8AHM - chains B and F of the 6 polymer chains in the assembly; structure by X-ray diffraction, 2.42 A resolution.

Chain B:
Name: Tubulin beta-2B chain
From: Bos taurus
Reference sequence: Q6B856 (TBB2B_BOVIN); the author numbering skips numbers that UniProt does not, so the offset changes along the chain: 1-42 = UniProt 1-42; 45-360 = UniProt 43-358; 369-455 = UniProt 359-445
Amino-acid sequence (445 residues; each row starts with the number of its first residue; note: 10 numbers in that range are skipped by the numbering (no residue carries them; nothing is unmodelled there)):
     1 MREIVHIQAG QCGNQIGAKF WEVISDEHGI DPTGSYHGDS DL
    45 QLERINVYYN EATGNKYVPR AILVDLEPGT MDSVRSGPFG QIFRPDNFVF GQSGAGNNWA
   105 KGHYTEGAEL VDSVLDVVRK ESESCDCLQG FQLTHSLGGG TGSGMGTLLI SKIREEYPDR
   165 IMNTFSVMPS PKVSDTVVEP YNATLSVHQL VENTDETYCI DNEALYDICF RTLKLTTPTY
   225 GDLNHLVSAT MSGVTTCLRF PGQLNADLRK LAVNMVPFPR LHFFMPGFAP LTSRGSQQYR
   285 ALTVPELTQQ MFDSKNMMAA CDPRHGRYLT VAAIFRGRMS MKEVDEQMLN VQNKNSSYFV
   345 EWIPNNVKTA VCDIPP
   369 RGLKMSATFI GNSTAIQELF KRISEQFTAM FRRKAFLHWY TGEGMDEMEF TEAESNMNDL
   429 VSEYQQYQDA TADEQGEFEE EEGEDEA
Unresolved in the structure: 278-281, 440-455
Bound ions: Mg2+: Q11 (together with GDP); Ca2+ near E113 (its only coordinating residue here)
Ligand contacts: GDP (guanosine-5'-diphosphate): G10, Q11, C12, Q15, I16, D69, A99, N101, S140, G142, G143, G144, T145, G146, S147, V171, P173, V177, D179, E183, N206, L209, Y224, L227, N228
UniProt features mapped onto this chain:
  - motif: M1 to I4 (MREI motif)
  - binding site (GTP): Q11, E71, S140, G144, T145, G146, N206, N228
  - binding site (Mg(2+)): E71
  - modified residue: S40 (Phosphoserine), T57 (Phosphothreonine), K60 (N6-acetyllysine), S174 (Phosphoserine), T287 (Phosphothreonine), T292 (Phosphothreonine), R320 (Omega-N-methylarginine), E448 (5-glutamyl polyglutamate)
  - cross-link (Glycyl lysine isopeptide (Lys-Gly)): K60 (interchain with G-Cter in ubiquitin), K326 (interchain with G-Cter in ubiquitin)

Chain F:
Name: Tubulin tyrosine ligase
From: Gallus gallus
Reference sequence: E1BQ43 (E1BQ43_CHICK); numbering as in UniProt (aligned over 1-378)
Amino-acid sequence (384 residues; row label = number of the first residue in the row):
     1 MYTFVVRDEN SSVYAEVSRL LLATGQWKRL RKDNPRFNLM LGERNRLPFG RLGHEPGLVQ
    61 LVNYYRGADK LCRKASLVKL IKTSPELSES CTWFPESYVI YPTNLKTPVA PAQNGIRHLI
   121 NNTRTDEREV FLAAYNRRRE GREGNVWIAK SSAGAKGEGI LISSEASELL DFIDEQGQVH
   181 VIQKYLEKPL LLEPGHRKFD IRSWVLVDHL YNIYLYREGV LRTSSEPYNS ANFQDKTCHL
   241 TNHCIQKEYS KNYGRYEEGN EMFFEEFNQY LMDALNTTLE NSILLQIKHI IRSCLMCIEP
   301 AISTKHLHYQ SFQLFGFDFM VDEELKVWLI EVNGAPACAQ KLYAELCQGI VDVAISSVFP
   361 LADTGQKTSQ PTSIFIKLHH HHHH
Unresolved in the structure: 89-90, 103-125, 137-143, 152-158, 172-178, 232-236, 249-251, 362-372, 381-384
Differences from the reference sequence: expression tag (379-384)
Bound ions: Mg2+: E331, N333 (together with AMP-PCP)
Ligand contacts: AMP-PCP (ACP; phosphomethylphosphonic acid adenylate ester): K74, I148, K150, I160, Q183, K184, Y185, L186, K198, D200, R202, R222, H239, L240, T241, N242, D318, M320, I330, E331, N333

How chain B and chain F interact:
Contacting residue pairs - 12 pairs, chain B then chain F:
  R311(B) - R31(F)
  L333(B) - P56(F)
  Q336(B) - R36(F)  hydrogen bond
  N337(B) - R36(F)  hydrogen bond
  N337(B) - G57(F)
  N337(B) - L58(F)
  K338(B) - M1(F)
  K338(B) - K28(F)
  S340(B) - N34(F)
  S340(B) - R36(F)
  E345(B) - R31(F)  salt bridge
  T439(B) - R31(F)
Also at the interface, not in a pair above, chain B (10 interface residues in all): S341, N349
Also at the interface, not in a pair above, chain F (10 interface residues in all): T3, D33

Summary:
The chain B/chain F interface involves 10 residues from each chain; the contacts include 2 hydrogen bonds and
1 salt bridge. Polar pairs include E345(B)-R31(F), Q336(B)-R36(F) and N337(B)-R36(F). Chain B binds GDP. Chain
F binds AMP-PCP.
Here chain B is Tubulin beta-2B chain (Bos taurus) and chain F is Tubulin tyrosine ligase (Gallus gallus).
Entry 8AHM (Crystal structure of tubulin in complex with C(13)/C(13')-Bis-Desmethyl-Disorazole Z) was
determined by X-ray diffraction.
